PDB entry 7CH8 | electron microscopy, 3.90 A resolution | chains A and H of the 12 polymer chains in the assembly

== Chain A ==
Name: MlaD domain-containing protein
Source organism: Pseudomonas aeruginosa (strain ATCC 15692 / DSM 22644 / CIP 104116 / JCM 14847 / LMG 12228 / 1C / PRS 101 / PAO1)
UniProtKB: Q9HVW3 (Q9HVW3_PSEAE); numbering as in UniProt (aligned over 1-157)
Chain sequence (157 residues; each row starts with the number of its first residue):
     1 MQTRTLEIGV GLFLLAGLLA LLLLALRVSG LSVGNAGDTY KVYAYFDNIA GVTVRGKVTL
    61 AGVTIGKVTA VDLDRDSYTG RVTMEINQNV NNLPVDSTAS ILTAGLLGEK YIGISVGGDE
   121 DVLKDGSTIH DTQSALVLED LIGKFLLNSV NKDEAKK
Unresolved in the structure: 1, 152-157

== Chain H ==
Name: Probable permease of ABC transporter
Source organism: Pseudomonas aeruginosa (strain ATCC 15692 / DSM 22644 / CIP 104116 / JCM 14847 / LMG 12228 / 1C / PRS 101 / PAO1)
UniProtKB: Q9HVW2 (Q9HVW2_PSEAE); residues 1-265 here = UniProt positions 1-265
Chain sequence (265 residues; row label = number of the first residue in the row):
     1 MRRVSPLERI RLFGRAGLDV VAALGRSTLF LGHALLGRRT PGTGLHLLVK QLYSVGVLSL
    61 AIIVVSGLFI GMVLALQGYN ILISYGSEQA VGQMVALTLL RELGPVVTGL LFAGRAGSAL
   121 TAEIGNMKAT EQLSSLEMIG VDPLKYIVAP RLWAGFISMP LLAAIFSVVG IWGGAMVAVD
   181 WLGVYEGSFW ANMQNSVQFT EDVLNGVIKS IVFAFVVTWI AVYQGYDCEP TSEGISRATT
   241 RTVVYASLAV LGLDFILTAL MFGDF
Unresolved in the structure: 1-4, 263-265

== Chain A / chain H interface ==
Pairs across the interface (11; chain A residue first):
  Glu7(A) - Ala22(H)
  Glu7(A) - Gly25(H)
  Glu7(A) - Arg26(H)  salt bridge
  Ile8(A) - Val21(H)
  Ile8(A) - Ala22(H)  hydrophobic
  Gly11(A) - Val21(H)
  Gly11(A) - Gly25(H)
  Leu12(A) - Val21(H)  hydrophobic
  Leu14(A) - Thr28(H)
  Leu22(A) - Ile256(H)  hydrophobic
  Leu23(A) - Ile256(H)  hydrophobic
Other interface residues (no listed pair), chain A (9 interface residues in all): Val10, Leu15
Other interface residues (no listed pair), chain H (9 interface residues in all): Leu18, Leu24, Leu29

== Overview ==
Chain A and chain H each contribute 9 residues to their interface, with 1 salt bridge. The salt-bridged pair
is Glu7(A)-Arg26(H).
Chain A is MlaD domain-containing protein and chain H is Probable permease of ABC transporter, both from
Pseudomonas aeruginosa (strain ATCC 15692 / DSM 22644 / CIP 104116 / JCM 14847 / LMG 12228 / 1C / PRS 101 /
PAO1); the structure, Cryo-EM structure of P.aeruginosa MlaFEBD with ADP-V, was determined by electron
microscopy (same publication as 7CH9, 7CH6, 7CH7 and 7CHA).
